Entry 3M4O (X-ray diffraction, 3.57 A resolution); this record covers chains A and T of the 13 polymer chains in the assembly.

Chain A:
Name: DNA-directed RNA polymerase II subunit RPB1
Organism: Saccharomyces cerevisiae
Notes: EC 2.7.7.6
UniProt: P04050 (RPB1_YEAST); residues 1-1733 here = UniProt positions 1-1733
Amino-acid sequence (1733 residues; row label = number of the first residue in the row):
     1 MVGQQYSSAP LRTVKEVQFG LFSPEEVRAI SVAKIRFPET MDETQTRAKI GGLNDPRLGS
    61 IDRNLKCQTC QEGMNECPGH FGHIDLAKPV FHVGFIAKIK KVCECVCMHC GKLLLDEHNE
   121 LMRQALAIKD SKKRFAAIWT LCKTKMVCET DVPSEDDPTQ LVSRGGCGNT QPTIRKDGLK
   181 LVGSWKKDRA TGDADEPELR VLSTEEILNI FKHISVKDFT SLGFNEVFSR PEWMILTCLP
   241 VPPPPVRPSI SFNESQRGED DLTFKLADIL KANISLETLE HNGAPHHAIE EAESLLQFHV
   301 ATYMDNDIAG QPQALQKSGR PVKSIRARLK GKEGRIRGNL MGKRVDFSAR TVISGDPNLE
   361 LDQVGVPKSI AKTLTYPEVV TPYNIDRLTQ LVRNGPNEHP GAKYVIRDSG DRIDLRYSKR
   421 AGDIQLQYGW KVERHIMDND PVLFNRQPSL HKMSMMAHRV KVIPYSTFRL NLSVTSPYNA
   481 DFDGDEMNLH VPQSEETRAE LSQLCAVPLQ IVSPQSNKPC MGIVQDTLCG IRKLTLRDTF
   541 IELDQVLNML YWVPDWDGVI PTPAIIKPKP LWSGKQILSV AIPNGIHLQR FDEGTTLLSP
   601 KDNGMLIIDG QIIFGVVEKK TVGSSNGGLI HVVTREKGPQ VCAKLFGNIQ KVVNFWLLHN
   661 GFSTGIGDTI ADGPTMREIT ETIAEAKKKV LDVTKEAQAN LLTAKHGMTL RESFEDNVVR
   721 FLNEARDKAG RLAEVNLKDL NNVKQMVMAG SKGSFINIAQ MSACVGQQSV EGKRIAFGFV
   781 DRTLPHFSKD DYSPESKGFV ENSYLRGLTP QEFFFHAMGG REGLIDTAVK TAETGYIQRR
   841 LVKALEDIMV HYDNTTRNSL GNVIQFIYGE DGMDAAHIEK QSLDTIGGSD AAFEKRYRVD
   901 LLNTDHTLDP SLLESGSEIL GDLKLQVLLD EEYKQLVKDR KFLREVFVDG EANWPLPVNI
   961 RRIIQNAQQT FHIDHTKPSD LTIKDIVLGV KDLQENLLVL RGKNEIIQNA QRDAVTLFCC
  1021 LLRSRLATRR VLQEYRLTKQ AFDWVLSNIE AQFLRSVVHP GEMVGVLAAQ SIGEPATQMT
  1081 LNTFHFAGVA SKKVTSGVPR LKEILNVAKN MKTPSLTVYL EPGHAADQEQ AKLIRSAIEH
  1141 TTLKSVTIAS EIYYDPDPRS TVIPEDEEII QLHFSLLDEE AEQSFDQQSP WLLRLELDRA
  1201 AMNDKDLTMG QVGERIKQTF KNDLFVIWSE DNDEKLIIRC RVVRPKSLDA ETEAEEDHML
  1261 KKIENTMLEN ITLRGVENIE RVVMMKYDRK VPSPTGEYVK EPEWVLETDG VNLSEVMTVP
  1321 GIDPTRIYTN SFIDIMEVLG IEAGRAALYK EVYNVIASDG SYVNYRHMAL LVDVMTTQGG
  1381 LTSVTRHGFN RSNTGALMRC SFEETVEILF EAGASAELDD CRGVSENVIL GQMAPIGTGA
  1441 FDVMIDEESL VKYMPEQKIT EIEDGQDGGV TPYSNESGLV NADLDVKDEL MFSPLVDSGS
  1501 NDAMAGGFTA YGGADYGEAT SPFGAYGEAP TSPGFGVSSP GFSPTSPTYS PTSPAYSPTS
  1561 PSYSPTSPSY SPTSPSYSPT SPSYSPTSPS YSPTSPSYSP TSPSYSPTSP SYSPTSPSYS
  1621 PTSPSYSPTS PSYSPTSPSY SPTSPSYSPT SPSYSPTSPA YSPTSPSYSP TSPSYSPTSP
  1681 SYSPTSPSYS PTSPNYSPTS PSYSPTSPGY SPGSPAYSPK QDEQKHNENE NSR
Not modelled in the structure: 1-2, 155-160, 187-198, 1082-1091, 1177-1186, 1244-1253, 1446-1733
Bound ions: Zn2+ site 1: Cys67, Cys70, Cys77; Zn2+ site 2 near Cys148 (its only coordinating residue here); Mg2+: Asp481, Asp483, Asp485 (shared with 1 residue of chain R)
Small-molecule neighbours: cis-diammine(pyridine)chloroplatinum(II) (C7P): Ala828, Val829, Ala832
From the paper describing this entry:
  - binding site for cis-diammine(pyridine)chloroplatinum(II): Val829, Ala832

Chain T:
Molecule: 28-nt DNA strand
Sequence (28 nucleotides; each row starts with the number of its first residue):
     1 CTACCCATAA CCACCCCGTC CTCTCCAT
Bound ions: cis-diammine(pyridine)chloroplatinum(II) Pt near DG18 (its only coordinating residue here)

How chain A and chain T interact:
Pairs across the interface (22; chain A residue first):
  Phe252(A) - DA27(T)  base contact
  Phe252(A) - DT28(T)  base contact
  Lys317(A) - DT28(T)  sugar contact
  Ser318(A) - DT28(T)  phosphate contact
  Lys332(A) - DT19(T)  salt bridge to the phosphate
  Lys332(A) - DC20(T)  phosphate contact
  Arg337(A) - DC17(T)  salt bridge to the phosphate
  Arg344(A) - DC21(T)  salt bridge to the phosphate
  Arg350(A) - DC20(T)  sugar contact
  Arg350(A) - DC21(T)  sugar contact
  Gln447(A) - DC20(T)  sugar contact
  Pro448(A) - DT19(T)  base contact
  Thr831(A) - DG18(T)  base contact
  Ala832(A) - DC17(T)  phosphate contact
  Ala832(A) - DG18(T)  sugar contact
  Gly835(A) - DG18(T)  sugar contact
  Tyr836(A) - DC16(T)  sugar contact
  Tyr836(A) - DG18(T)  sugar contact
  Arg1386(A) - DC15(T)  sugar contact
  Arg1386(A) - DC16(T)  sugar contact
  Glu1403(A) - DC16(T)  sugar contact
  Glu1404(A) - DC16(T)  phosphate contact
Also at the interface, not in a pair above, chain A (20 interface residues in all): Gly319, Arg326, Ala828, Arg839

Summary:
20 residues of chain A and 9 residues of chain T are in contact; the contacts include 3 salt bridges. Polar
contacts include Lys332(A)-DT19(T), Arg337(A)-DC17(T) and Arg344(A)-DC21(T). Chain A binds
cis-diammine(pyridine)chloroplatinum(II). The Zn2+ site 1 is built by Cys67(A), Cys70(A) and Cys77(A). From
the paper: a binding site for cis-diammine(pyridine)chloroplatinum(II) at Val829(A) and Ala832(A).
Here chain A is DNA-directed RNA polymerase II subunit RPB1 (Saccharomyces cerevisiae) and chain T is a 28-nt
DNA strand. Entry 3M4O (RNA polymerase II elongation complex B) was determined by X-ray diffraction together
with 3M3Y from the same study.
